PDB entry 8OK2 | electron microscopy, 4.10 A resolution (low resolution: residue-level contacts below are approximate; hydrogen-bond / salt-bridge calls are withheld) | chains A and B of the 5 polymer chains in the assembly

Chain A:
Name: DNA replication complex GINS protein PSF1
Organism: Homo sapiens
Reference sequence: Q14691 (PSF1_HUMAN); residue numbers follow UniProt; this construct covers 1-151
Chain sequence (151 residues; each row starts with the number of its first residue):
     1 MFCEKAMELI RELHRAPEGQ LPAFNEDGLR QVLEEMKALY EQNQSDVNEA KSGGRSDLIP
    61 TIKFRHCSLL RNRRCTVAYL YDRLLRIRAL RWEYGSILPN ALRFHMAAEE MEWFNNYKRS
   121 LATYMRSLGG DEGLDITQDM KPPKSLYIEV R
Disordered / not traced: 146-151
Sequence notes: engineered mutation I97 (Val in Q14691)
UniProt features mapped onto this chain:
  - natural variant: R83 (R83C: In IMD55), I97 (V97I: this construct carries the variant)
What the authors report for this chain:
  - mutagenesis - I97R: unchanged binding to GINS tetramers
  - mutagenesis - N43A/K51E: decreased binding to TopBP1-BRCT0-5-WT
  - mutagenesis - N43A/K51E: unchanged binding to GINS tetramer

Chain B:
Name: DNA replication complex GINS protein PSF2
Organism: Homo sapiens
Reference sequence: Q9Y248 (PSF2_HUMAN); residues 1-185 here = UniProt positions 1-185
Chain sequence (185 residues; row label = number of the first residue in the row):
     1 MDAAEVEFLA EKELVTIIPN FSLDKIYLIG GDLGPFNPGL PVEVPLWLAI NLKQRQKCRL
    61 LPPEWMDVEK LEKMRDHERK EETFTPMPSP YYMELTKLLL NHASDNIPKA DEIRTLVKDM
   121 WDTRIAKLRV SADSFVRQQE AHAKLDNLTL MEINTSGTFL TQALNHMYKL RTNLQPLEST
   181 QSQDF
Disordered / not traced: 176-185
UniProt features mapped onto this chain:
  - modified residue: M1 (N-acetylmethionine), T180 (Phosphothreonine), S182 (Phosphoserine)
  - cross-link: K109 (Glycyl lysine isopeptide (Lys-Gly) (interchain with G-Cter in SUMO2))

How chain A and chain B interact:
Pairs across the interface (5):
  P142(A) with A4(B)
  K144(A) with A4(B); E7(B); E11(B)
  S145(A) with Q54(B)
Also at the interface, not in a pair above, chain A (4 interface residues in all): P143
Also at the interface, not in a pair above, chain B (5 interface residues in all): F8

Summary:
4 residues of chain A face 5 of chain B across their interface. From the paper: N43A/K51E of chain A reduce
binding to TopBP1-BRCT0-5-WT; I97R of chain A leaves binding to GINS tetramers unchanged.
Here chain A is DNA replication complex GINS protein PSF1 and chain B is DNA replication complex GINS protein
PSF2, both from Homo sapiens. Entry 8OK2 (Bipartite interaction of TOPBP1 with the GINS complex) was
determined by electron microscopy.
